7WV5 - chains A and F of the 4 polymer chains in the assembly; structure by electron microscopy, 3.10 A resolution.

Chain A:
Molecule: Toll-like receptor 3
Source organism: Homo sapiens
UniProtKB: O15455 (TLR3_HUMAN); residues 27-697 here = UniProt positions 27-697
Chain sequence (689 residues; each row starts with the number of its first residue):
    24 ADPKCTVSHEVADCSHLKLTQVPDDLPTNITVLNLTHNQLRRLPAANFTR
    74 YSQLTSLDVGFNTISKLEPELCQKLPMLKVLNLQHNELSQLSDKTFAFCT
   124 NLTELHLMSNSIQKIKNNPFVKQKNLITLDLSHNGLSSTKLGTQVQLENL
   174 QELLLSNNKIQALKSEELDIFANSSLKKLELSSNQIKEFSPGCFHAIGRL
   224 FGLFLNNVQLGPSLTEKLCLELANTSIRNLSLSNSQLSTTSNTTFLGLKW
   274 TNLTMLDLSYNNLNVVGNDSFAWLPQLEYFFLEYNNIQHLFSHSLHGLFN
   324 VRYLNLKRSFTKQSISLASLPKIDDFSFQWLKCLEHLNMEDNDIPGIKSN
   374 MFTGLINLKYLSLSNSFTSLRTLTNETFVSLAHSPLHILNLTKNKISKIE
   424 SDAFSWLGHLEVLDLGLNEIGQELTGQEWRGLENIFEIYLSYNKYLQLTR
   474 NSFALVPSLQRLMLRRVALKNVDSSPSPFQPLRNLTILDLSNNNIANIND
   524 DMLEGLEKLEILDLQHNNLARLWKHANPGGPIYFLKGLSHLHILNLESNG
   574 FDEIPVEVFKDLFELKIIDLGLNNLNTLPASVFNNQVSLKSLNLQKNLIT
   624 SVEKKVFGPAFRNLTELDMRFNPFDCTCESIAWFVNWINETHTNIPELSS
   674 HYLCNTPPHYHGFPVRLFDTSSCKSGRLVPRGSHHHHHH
Not modelled in the structure: 24-28, 688-712
Construct notes: expression tag (24-26, 698-712)
Swiss-Prot annotation at these positions:
  - glycosylation (N-linked (GlcNAc...) asparagine): Asn-52, Asn-57, Asn-70, Asn-124, Asn-196, Asn-247, Asn-252, Asn-265, Asn-275, Asn-291, Asn-398, Asn-413, Asn-507, Asn-636, Asn-662
Cystine bridges: Cys-95/Cys-122, Cys-649/Cys-677
Glycans and other covalent adducts: N-acetylglucosamine (NAG) linked to Asn-196, Asn-252, Asn-265, Asn-275, Asn-291, Asn-398, Asn-413, Asn-507, Asn-636, Asn-662

Chain F:
Molecule: 46-nt RNA strand
Sequence (46 nucleotides; numbered 1 to 46; the number before each row is that of its first residue):
     1 IIIIIIIIIIIIIIIIIIIIIIIIIIIIIIIIIIIIIIIIIIIIII

Interface between chain A and chain F:
Pairs across the interface (22; chain A residue first):
  Gln-62(A) with I42(F), sugar contact
  Arg-64(A) with I42(F), sugar contact; I43(F), phosphate contact
  Arg-65(A) with I43(F), hydrogen bond to the phosphate; I44(F), salt bridge to the phosphate
  Thr-86(A) with I43(F), sugar contact
  Ser-88(A) with I44(F), sugar contact
  Glu-110(A) with I44(F), sugar contact
  Arg-489(A) with I23(F), phosphate contact
  Asn-515(A) with I22(F), phosphate contact; I23(F), hydrogen bond to the phosphate
  Asn-517(A) with I21(F), hydrogen bond to the sugar; I22(F), sugar contact
  His-539(A) with I22(F), salt bridge to the phosphate
  Asn-540(A) with I21(F), sugar contact
  Asn-541(A) with I20(F), hydrogen bond to the sugar; I21(F), sugar contact
  Ser-571(A) with I21(F), phosphate contact; I22(F), hydrogen bond to the phosphate
  Gly-573(A) with I20(F), phosphate contact; I21(F), phosphate contact
  Asn-597(A) with I20(F), phosphate contact
Interface residues without a listed pair, chain A (18 interface residues in all): Lys-89, Ala-543, Asn-572
Interface residues without a listed pair, chain F (9 interface residues in all): I24, I45

Summary:
18 residues of chain A face 9 of chain F across their interface; the contacts include 5 hydrogen bonds and 2
salt bridges. Among the polar pairs are Asn-517(A)/I21(F), Asn-541(A)/I20(F) and Arg-65(A)/I43(F).
Here chain A is Toll-like receptor 3 (Homo sapiens) and chain F is a 46-nt RNA strand. Entry 7WV5
(ectoTLR3-poly(I:C)) was determined by electron microscopy (same publication as 7WV3, 7WV4, 7WVE and 7WVJ).
